6J51 - chains g and 0 of the 28 polymer chains in the assembly; structure by electron microscopy, 4.20 A resolution (low resolution: residue-level contacts below are approximate; hydrogen-bond / salt-bridge calls are withheld).

== Chain g ==
Molecule: Histone H2A type 1-B/E
Organism: Homo sapiens
UniProt: P04908 (H2A1B_HUMAN); residues 0-129 here correspond to UniProt positions 1-130 (UniProt number = residue number + 1)
Sequence (133 residues; numbered -3 to 129; the number before each row is that of its first residue; numbers below 1 keep their minus sign (Gly-3 is residue -3)):
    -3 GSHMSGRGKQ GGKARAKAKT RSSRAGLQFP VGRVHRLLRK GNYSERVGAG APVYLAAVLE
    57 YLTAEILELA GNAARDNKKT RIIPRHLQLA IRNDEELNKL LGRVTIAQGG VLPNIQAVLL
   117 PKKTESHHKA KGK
Unresolved in the structure: -3 to 13, 119-129
Construct notes: expression tag (-3 to -1)
Curated features (UniProtKB/Swiss-Prot):
  - modified residue: Ser1 (N-acetylserine), Arg3 (Citrulline), Lys5 (N6-(2-hydroxyisobutyryl)lysine), Lys9 (N6-(2-hydroxyisobutyryl)lysine), Lys13 (N6-(beta-hydroxybutyryl)lysine), Lys36 (N6-(2-hydroxyisobutyryl)lysine), Lys74 (N6-(2-hydroxyisobutyryl)lysine), Lys75 (N6-(2-hydroxyisobutyryl)lysine), Lys95 (N6-(2-hydroxyisobutyryl)lysine), Gln104 (N5-methylglutamine), Lys118 (N6-(2-hydroxyisobutyryl)lysine), Lys119 (N6-crotonyllysine), Thr120 (Phosphothreonine), Lys125 (N6-crotonyllysine)
  - cross-link (Glycyl lysine isopeptide (Lys-Gly)): Lys13 (interchain with G-Cter in ubiquitin), Lys15 (interchain with G-Cter in ubiquitin), Lys119 (interchain with G-Cter in ubiquitin)

== Chain 0 ==
Molecule: 36-nt DNA strand
Sequence (36 nucleotides; numbered 31 to 66; the number before each row is that of its first residue):
    31 TACACCCAAG ACACCAGGCA CGAGACAGAA AAAAAC

== How chain g and chain 0 interact ==
Pairs across the interface (12; chain g residue first):
  His31(g) - DA39(0)
  Arg42(g) - DA38(0)
  Arg42(g) - DA39(0)
  Val43(g) - DA38(0)
  Val43(g) - DA39(0)
  Ala45(g) - DA38(0)
  Lys75(g) - DG58(0)
  Lys75(g) - DA59(0)
  Thr76(g) - DA57(0)
  Thr76(g) - DG58(0)
  Arg77(g) - DA57(0)
  Arg77(g) - DG58(0)
Also at the interface, not in a pair above, chain g (9 interface residues in all): Gly44, Lys74

== In short ==
9 residues of chain g face 5 of chain 0 across their interface.
Here chain g is Histone H2A type 1-B/E (Homo sapiens) and chain 0 is a 36-nt DNA strand. Entry 6J51 (RNA
polymerase II elongation complex bound with Spt4/5 and foreign DNA, stalled at SHL(-1) of the ...) was
determined by electron microscopy together with 6IR9, 6J4W, 6J4X, 6J4Y, 6J4Z and 6J50 from the same study.
